Entry 4N9L (X-ray diffraction, 2.30 A resolution); this record covers chains B and A.

== Chain B (and A) ==
Molecule: Beta-lactamase
From: Bacillus licheniformis
Notes: EC 3.5.2.6; fragment: Small exopenicillinase; chain A of this document is another copy of the same molecule, construct and numbering; everything in this record applies to it too
UniProtKB: P00808 (BLAC_BACLI); the author numbering skips numbers that UniProt does not, so the offset changes along the chain: 26-57 = UniProt 43-74; 59-83 = UniProt 75-99; 86-238 = UniProt 100-252; 240-252 = UniProt 253-265; 1 more segments
Chain sequence (268 residues; numbered 23 to 295; 5 numbers in that range are skipped by the numbering (no residue carries them; nothing is unmodelled there); the number before each row is that of its first residue):
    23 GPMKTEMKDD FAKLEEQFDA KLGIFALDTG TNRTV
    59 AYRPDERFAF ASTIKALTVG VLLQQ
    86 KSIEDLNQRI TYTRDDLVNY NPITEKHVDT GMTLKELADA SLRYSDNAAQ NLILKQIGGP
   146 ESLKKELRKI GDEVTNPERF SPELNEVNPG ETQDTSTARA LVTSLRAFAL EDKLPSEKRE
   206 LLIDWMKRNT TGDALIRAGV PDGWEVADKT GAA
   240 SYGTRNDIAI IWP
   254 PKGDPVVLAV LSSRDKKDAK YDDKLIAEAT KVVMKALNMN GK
Disordered / not traced: 23-30, 292-295
Differences from the reference sequence: expression tag (23-25); engineered mutation S166 (Glu180 in P00808)
Curated features (UniProtKB/Swiss-Prot):
  - active site: S70 (Acyl-ester intermediate), E168 (Proton acceptor)
  - binding site (substrate): K234 to G236
Covalently attached groups: Meropenem, bound form (DWZ) linked to S70
Small-molecule neighbours: Meropenem, bound form (DWZ; (2S,3R,4S)-4-{[(3S,5S)-5-(dimethylcarbamoyl)pyrrolidin-3-yl]sulfanyl}-2-[(2S,3R)-3-hydroxy-1-oxobutan-2-yl]-3-methyl-3,4-dihydro-2H-pyrrole-5-carboxylic acid): A69, K73, N104, Y105, S130, N132, S166, P167, L169, N170, T216, K234, T235, G236, A237, R244, Y274

== How chain B and chain A interact ==
Pairs across the interface (15; chain B residue first):
  P107(B) with D227(A)
  I108(B) with G228(A)
  K111(B) with D227(A), hydrogen bond (side chain-backbone); G228(A); P254(A)
  H112(B) with G228(A); P254(A)
  Y129(B) with D227(A)
  D209(B) with R128(A), salt bridge; R213(A), salt bridge
  R213(B) with R128(A); R213(A); T215(A)
  E230(B) with Y129(A), hydrogen bond
  P254(B) with K111(A)
Interface residues without a listed pair, chain B (12 interface residues in all): D114, K120, K212
Interface residues without a listed pair, chain A (13 interface residues in all): D209, K212, N214, W229, K255

== Summary ==
Chain B and chain A form an interface of 12 and 13 residues respectively, with 2 hydrogen bonds and 2 salt
bridges. Polar contacts include D209(B)-R128(A), D209(B)-R213(A) and K111(B)-D227(A). Covalently linked
Meropenem, bound form: at S70(B).
Chain B and chain A are both Beta-lactamase (Bacillus licheniformis); the structure, crystal structure of
beta-lactamse PenP_E166S in complex with meropenem, was determined by X-ray diffraction (same publication as
4N92 and 4N9K).
